Entry 7C81 (electron microscopy, 3.10 A resolution); this record covers chains A and B of the 6 polymer chains in the assembly.

Chain A:
Protein: VP1
Source organism: Echovirus E30
Chain sequence (292 residues; row label = number of the first residue in the row):
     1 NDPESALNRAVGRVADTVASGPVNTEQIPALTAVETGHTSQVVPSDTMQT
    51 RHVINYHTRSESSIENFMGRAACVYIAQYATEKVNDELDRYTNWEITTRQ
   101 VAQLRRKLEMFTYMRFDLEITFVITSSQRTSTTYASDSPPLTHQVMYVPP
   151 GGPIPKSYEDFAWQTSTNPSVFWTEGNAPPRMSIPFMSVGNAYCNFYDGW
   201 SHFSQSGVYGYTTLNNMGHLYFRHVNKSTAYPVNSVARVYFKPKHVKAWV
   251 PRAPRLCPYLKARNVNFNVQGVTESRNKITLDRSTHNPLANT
Unresolved in the structure: 1-8, 285-292
Small-molecule neighbours: sphingosine (SPH): Ile-96, Thr-98, Phe-116, Leu-118, Ile-120, Phe-122, Val-145, Met-146, Tyr-147, Pro-169, Ser-170, Val-171, Met-182, Ile-184, Met-187, Tyr-193, Asn-195, Asn-215, Met-217, Leu-220

Chain B:
Protein: VP2
Source organism: Echovirus E30
Chain sequence (261 residues; numbered 1 to 261; the number before each row is that of its first residue):
     1 SPTVEECGYSDRVRSITLGNSTITTQECANVVVGYGVWPTYLSDHEATAV
    51 DQPTQPDVATCRFYTLESVKWESSSAGWWWKFPEALSDMGLFGQNMQYHY
   101 LGRTGYTIHVQCNASKFHQGCLLVVCVPEAEMGAATTDHAFNHTKLSNIG
   151 QAMEFSAKKSTDQTGPQTAVHNAGMGVAVGNLTIFPHQWINLRTNNSATI
   201 VMPYINSVPMDNMYRHYNFTLMVIPFAKLEHSPQASTYVPITVTVAPMCA
   251 EYNGLRLAGHQ
Unresolved in the structure: 1-10

Interface between chain A and chain B:
Contacting residue pairs (96; chain A residue first):
  Val-34(A) / Trp-189(B)
  Glu-35(A) / Ala-29(B)
  Glu-35(A) / Gln-188(B)
  Glu-35(A) / Trp-189(B)  hydrogen bond (backbone-backbone)
  Glu-35(A) / Asn-191(B)  hydrogen bond
  Glu-35(A) / Thr-194(B)
  Thr-36(A) / Ala-29(B)
  Thr-36(A) / Val-32(B)
  Thr-36(A) / Gln-188(B)  hydrogen bond (backbone-side chain)
  Gly-37(A) / His-187(B)
  Thr-112(A) / Glu-129(B)
  Tyr-113(A) / Glu-129(B)  hydrogen bond
  Tyr-113(A) / Ile-205(B)  hydrophobic
  Tyr-113(A) / Asn-206(B)
  Tyr-113(A) / Ser-207(B)
  Asn-191(A) / Ser-207(B)  hydrogen bond (backbone-backbone)
  Asn-191(A) / Pro-209(B)
  Ala-192(A) / Ser-207(B)
  Cys-194(A) / Ser-207(B)  hydrogen bond
  Phe-196(A) / Glu-129(B)
  Phe-196(A) / Glu-131(B)
  Tyr-197(A) / Glu-129(B)
  Tyr-197(A) / Glu-131(B)  hydrogen bond (backbone-side chain)
  Tyr-197(A) / Arg-215(B)
  Tyr-197(A) / His-216(B)
  Asp-198(A) / Lys-81(B)  salt bridge
  Asp-198(A) / Glu-129(B)  hydrogen bond (backbone-side chain)
  Asp-198(A) / Ala-130(B)
  Asp-198(A) / Glu-131(B)
  Asp-198(A) / His-216(B)
  Asp-198(A) / Tyr-217(B)  hydrogen bond (backbone-backbone)
  Asp-198(A) / Thr-220(B)
  Gly-199(A) / Arg-215(B)
  Trp-200(A) / Phe-141(B)
  Trp-200(A) / His-143(B)
  Trp-200(A) / Leu-146(B)  hydrophobic
  Trp-200(A) / Arg-215(B)  hydrogen bond (backbone-backbone)
  Trp-200(A) / Tyr-217(B)  hydrogen bond
  Ser-201(A) / Arg-215(B)  hydrogen bond (backbone-side chain)
  His-202(A) / Arg-215(B)
  Phe-203(A) / Tyr-100(B)  hydrophobic
  Phe-203(A) / Asn-212(B)
  Phe-203(A) / Arg-215(B)
  Phe-203(A) / His-260(B)
  Phe-203(A) / Gln-261(B)
  Gln-205(A) / Glu-84(B)
  Gln-205(A) / His-143(B)
  Gln-205(A) / Tyr-214(B)  hydrogen bond (side chain-backbone)
  Gln-205(A) / Tyr-217(B)
  Tyr-209(A) / Glu-131(B)
  Tyr-209(A) / Met-132(B)  hydrogen bond (side chain-backbone)
  Tyr-209(A) / Phe-141(B)  hydrophobic
  Tyr-209(A) / Leu-146(B)  hydrophobic
  Gly-210(A) / Glu-131(B)
  Tyr-211(A) / Glu-131(B)
  Val-250(A) / Tyr-35(B)
  Val-250(A) / Ile-205(B)  hydrophobic
  Pro-251(A) / Ile-184(B)
  Pro-251(A) / Phe-185(B)
  Arg-252(A) / Pro-128(B)  hydrogen bond (side chain-backbone)
  Arg-252(A) / Glu-129(B)  hydrogen bond (side chain-backbone)
  Arg-252(A) / Ala-130(B)
  Arg-252(A) / Ile-184(B)
  Arg-252(A) / Phe-185(B)
  Ala-253(A) / Val-177(B)
  Ala-253(A) / Asn-181(B)
  Ala-253(A) / Ile-184(B)
  Pro-254(A) / Val-177(B)
  Pro-254(A) / Asn-181(B)
  Arg-255(A) / Met-175(B)
  Arg-255(A) / Gly-176(B)
  Leu-256(A) / Asn-172(B)
  Leu-256(A) / Gly-176(B)  hydrogen bond (backbone-backbone)
  Leu-256(A) / Val-177(B)
  Cys-257(A) / Asn-172(B)
  Cys-257(A) / Gly-176(B)  hydrogen bond (backbone-backbone)
  Leu-260(A) / Thr-137(B)
  Val-265(A) / Glu-131(B)
  Val-265(A) / Met-132(B)
  Val-265(A) / Gly-133(B)
  Asn-266(A) / Gly-133(B)
  Asn-266(A) / Ala-134(B)  hydrogen bond (side chain-backbone)
  Asn-266(A) / Thr-137(B)
  Phe-267(A) / Thr-137(B)
  Phe-267(A) / Gln-167(B)
  Phe-267(A) / Asn-172(B)
  Phe-267(A) / Gly-174(B)
  Phe-267(A) / Met-175(B)
  Phe-267(A) / Gly-176(B)
  Val-269(A) / Lys-159(B)
  Val-269(A) / Gln-167(B)
  Val-269(A) / His-171(B)
  Val-269(A) / Asn-172(B)
  Gln-270(A) / His-171(B)  hydrogen bond (backbone-side chain)
  Gln-270(A) / Asn-172(B)  hydrogen bond (backbone-side chain)
  Val-272(A) / His-171(B)
Other interface residues (no listed pair), chain A (40 interface residues in all): Gly-190, Ser-204, Lys-261, Asn-268
Other interface residues (no listed pair), chain B (53 interface residues in all): Asn-30, Val-127, Asp-138, Asn-142, Ala-169, Ala-178, Asn-195, Val-208

In short:
40 residues of chain A face 53 of chain B across their interface, with 21 hydrogen bonds and 1 salt bridge.
Polar contacts include Asp-198(A)/Lys-81(B), Glu-35(A)/Asn-191(B) and Thr-36(A)/Gln-188(B). Ligands of chain
A: sphingosine.
Chain A is VP1 and chain B is VP2, both from Echovirus E30; the structure, E30 F-particle in complex with 6C5,
was determined by electron microscopy, deposited together with 7CMK and 7C80.
